Entry 2EAT (X-ray diffraction, 2.90 A resolution); this record covers chain A.

== Chain A ==
Molecule: Sarcoplasmic/endoplasmic reticulum calcium ATPase 1
Organism: Oryctolagus cuniculus
Notes: EC 3.6.3.8
UniProt: P04191 (AT2A1_RABIT); residues 1-993 here = UniProt positions 1-993
Amino-acid sequence (995 residues; row label = number of the first residue in the row; numbering starts at 0):
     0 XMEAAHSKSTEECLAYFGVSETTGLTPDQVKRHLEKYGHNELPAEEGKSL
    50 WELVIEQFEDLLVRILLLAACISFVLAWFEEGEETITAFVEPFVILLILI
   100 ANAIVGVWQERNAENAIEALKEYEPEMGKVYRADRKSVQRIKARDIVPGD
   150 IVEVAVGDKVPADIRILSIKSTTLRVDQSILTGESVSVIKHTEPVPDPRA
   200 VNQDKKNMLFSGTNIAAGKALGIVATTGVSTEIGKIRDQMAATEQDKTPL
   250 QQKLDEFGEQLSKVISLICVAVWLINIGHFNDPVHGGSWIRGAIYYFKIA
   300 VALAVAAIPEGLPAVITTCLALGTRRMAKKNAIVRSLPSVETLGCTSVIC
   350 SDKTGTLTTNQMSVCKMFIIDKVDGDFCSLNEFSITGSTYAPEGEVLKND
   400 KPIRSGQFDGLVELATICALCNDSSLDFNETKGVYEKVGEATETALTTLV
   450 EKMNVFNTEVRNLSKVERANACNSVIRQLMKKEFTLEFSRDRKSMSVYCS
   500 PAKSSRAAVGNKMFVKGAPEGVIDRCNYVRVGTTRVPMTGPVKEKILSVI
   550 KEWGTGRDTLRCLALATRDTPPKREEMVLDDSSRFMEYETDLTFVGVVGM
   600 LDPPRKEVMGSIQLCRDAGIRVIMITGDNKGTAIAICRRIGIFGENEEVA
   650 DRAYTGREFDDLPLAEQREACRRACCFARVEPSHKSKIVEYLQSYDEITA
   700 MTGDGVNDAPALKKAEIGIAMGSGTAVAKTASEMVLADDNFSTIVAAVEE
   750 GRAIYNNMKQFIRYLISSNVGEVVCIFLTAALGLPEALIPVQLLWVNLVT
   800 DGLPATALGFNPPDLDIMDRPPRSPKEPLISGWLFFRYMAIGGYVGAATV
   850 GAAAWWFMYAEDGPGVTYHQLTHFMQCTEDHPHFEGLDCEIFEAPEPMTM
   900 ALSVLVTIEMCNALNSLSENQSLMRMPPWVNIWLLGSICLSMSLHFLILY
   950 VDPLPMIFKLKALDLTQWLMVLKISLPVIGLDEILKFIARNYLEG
Modified / non-standard residues: ACE (acetyl group) at position 0
Curated features (UniProtKB/Swiss-Prot):
  - region (Interaction with PLN): Ile788 to Gly808, Trp932 to Leu943
  - active site: Asp351 (4-aspartylphosphate intermediate)
  - binding site (Ca(2+)): Val304, Ala305, Ile307, Glu309, Asn768, Glu771, Asn796, Thr799, Asp800, Glu908
  - binding site (Mg(2+)): Asp351, Thr353, Asp703
  - binding site (ATP): Thr353, Glu442, Arg489, Lys515, Arg560, Thr625, Gly626, Asp627, Arg678, Lys684, Asn706
  - modified residue: Thr441 (Phosphothreonine), Thr569 (Phosphothreonine), Ser581 (Phosphoserine)
Disulfide bonds: Cys876-Cys888
Small-molecule neighbours:
  - CZA ((6ar,11as,11br)-10-acetyl-9-hydroxy-7,7-dimethyl-2,6,6a,7,11a,11b-hexahydro-11H-pyrrolo[1',2':2,3]isoindolo[4,5,6-cd]indol-11-one): Gln56, Phe57, Asp59, Leu61, Val62, Leu98, Asn101, Ala102, Leu253, Phe256, Gly257, Ile307, Pro308, Glu309, Gly310, Leu311, Pro312
  - thapsigargin (TG1; octanoic acid [3S-[3alpha, 3abeta, 4alpha, 6beta, 6abeta, 7beta, 8alpha(Z), 9balpha]]-6-(acetyloxy)-2,3,-3a,4,5,6,6a,7,8,9b-decahydro-3,3a-dihydroxy-3,6,9-trimethyl-8-[(2-methyl-1-oxo-2-butenyl)ox y]-2-oxo-4-(1-oxobutoxy)-azuleno[4,5-b]furan-7-yl ester): Lys252, Leu253, Glu255, Phe256, Gln259, Leu260, Val263, Ile267, Ala306, Ile761, Ile765, Asn768, Val769, Val772, Val773, Phe776, Leu828, Ile829, Phe834, Tyr837, Met838
From the paper describing this entry:
  - binding site for CZA: Gln56, Asp59, Leu253
  - mutagenesis - G257I: decreased binding to CZA (citing earlier work)

== Summary ==
Bound to chain A: thapsigargin and compound CZA. UniProt lists active-site residue Asp351, 10 Ca2+-binding
residues, 3 Mg2+-binding residues and 11 ATP-binding residues. The paper reports a binding site for CZA at
Gln56, Asp59 and Leu253; G257I reduces binding to CZA.
Chain A is Sarcoplasmic/endoplasmic reticulum calcium ATPase 1 (Oryctolagus cuniculus); the structure, Crystal
structure of the SR CA2+-ATPASE with bound CPA and TG, was determined by X-ray diffraction together with 4YCL,
2EAR and 2EAU from the same study.
